Entry 7X7V (electron microscopy, 3.83 A resolution); this record covers chains C and E of the 7 polymer chains in the assembly.

# Chain C
Molecule: X01 heavy chain
Source organism: Mus musculus
Amino-acid sequence (119 residues; row label = number of the first residue in the row):
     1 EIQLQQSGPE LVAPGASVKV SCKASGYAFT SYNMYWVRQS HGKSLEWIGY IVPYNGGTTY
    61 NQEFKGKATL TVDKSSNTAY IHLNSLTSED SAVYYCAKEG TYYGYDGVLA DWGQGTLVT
Cystine bridges: Cys22-Cys96

# Chain E
Molecule: Spike protein S1
Source organism: Severe acute respiratory syndrome coronavirus
UniProtKB: P59594 (SPIKE_SARS); numbering as in UniProt (aligned over 320-508)
Amino-acid sequence (189 residues; numbered 320 to 508; the number before each row is that of its first residue):
   320 TNLCPFGEVF NATKFPSVYA WERKKISNCV ADYSVLYNST FFSTFKCYGV SATKLNDLCF
   380 SNVYADSFVV KGDDVRQIAP GQTGVIADYN YKLPDDFMGC VLAWNTRNID ATSTGNYNYK
   440 YRYLRHGKLR PFERDISNVP FSPDGKPCTP PALNCYWPLN DYGFYTTTGI GYQPYRVVVL
   500 SFELLNAPA
Swiss-Prot annotation at these positions:
  - glycosylation (N-linked (GlcNAc...) asparagine): Asn330, Asn357
  - natural variant: Lys344 (K344R: In strain: Isolate GD01, Isolate GD03 and 1 more), Phe360 (F360S: In strain: Isolate GD03 and Isolate SZ3), Arg426 (R426G: In strain: Isolate Shanghai LY), Asn437 (N437D: In strain: Isolate Shanghai LY), Leu472 (L472P: In strain: Isolate GD03), Asn479 (N479K: In strain: Isolate SZ3), Asp480 (D480G: In strain: Isolate GD03), Thr487 (T487S: In strain: Isolate GD03 and Isolate SZ3), Phe501 (F501Y: In strain: Isolate GD01)
  - mutagenesis: Cys323 (C323A: No effect on human ACE2 binding in vitro), Cys348 (C348A: Complete loss of human ACE2 binding in vitro), Glu452 (E452A: 90% loss of human ACE2 binding in vitro), Asp454 (D454A: Complete loss of human ACE2 binding in vitro), Asp463 (D463A: Partial loss of human ACE2 binding in vitro), Cys467 (C467A: Complete loss of human ACE2 binding in vitro), Cys474 (C474A: Complete loss of human ACE2 binding in vitro), Asp480 (D480A: No effect on human ACE2 binding in vitro)
Cystine bridges: Cys323-Cys348, Cys366-Cys419, Cys467-Cys474
Covalently attached groups: N-acetylglucosamine (NAG) linked to Asn330, Asn357

# Chain C / chain E interface
Pairs across the interface (25):
  Thr30(C) - Gln401(E)  hydrogen bond (backbone-side chain)
  Ser31(C) - Arg395(E)
  Ser31(C) - Gln401(E)
  Tyr32(C) - Arg395(E)
  Tyr54(C) - Pro399(E)  hydrogen bond (side chain-backbone)
  Tyr54(C) - Gly400(E)
  Glu99(C) - Lys365(E)  salt bridge
  Glu99(C) - Arg395(E)  salt bridge
  Gly100(C) - Arg395(E)  hydrogen bond (backbone-side chain)
  Tyr102(C) - Gly391(E)
  Tyr102(C) - Asp392(E)  hydrogen bond
  Tyr102(C) - Ile489(E)  hydrophobic
  Tyr102(C) - Gly490(E)
  Tyr103(C) - Ser358(E)
  Tyr103(C) - Ser362(E)
  Tyr103(C) - Thr363(E)
  Gly104(C) - Thr363(E)
  Gly104(C) - Lys365(E)
  Gly104(C) - Arg395(E)
  Tyr105(C) - Asn357(E)
  Tyr105(C) - Ser358(E)  hydrogen bond
  Tyr105(C) - Ser362(E)
  Tyr105(C) - Thr363(E)
  Tyr105(C) - Phe364(E)  hydrophobic
  Asp106(C) - Lys365(E)
Other interface residues (no listed pair), chain C (13 interface residues in all): Asn33, Thr101
Other interface residues (no listed pair), chain E (16 interface residues in all): Phe361, Tyr494

# Summary
The interface between chain C and chain E involves 13 residues on one side and 16 on the other; the contacts
include 5 hydrogen bonds and 2 salt bridges. Polar pairs include Glu99(C)-Lys365(E), Glu99(C)-Arg395(E) and
Thr30(C)-Gln401(E). N-acetylglucosamine is covalently linked to Asn330(E) and Asn357(E).
Here chain C is X01 heavy chain (Mus musculus) and chain E is Spike protein S1 (Severe acute respiratory
syndrome coronavirus). Entry 7X7V (Cryo-EM structure of SARS-CoV spike protein in complex with three nAbs X01,
X10 and X17) was determined by electron microscopy together with 7X7T and 7X7U from the same study.
